6XBE - chains A and F; structure by X-ray diffraction, 1.80 A resolution.

== Chain A ==
Name: BlaNDM-4_1_JQ348841
Organism: Klebsiella pneumoniae
UniProtKB: E9NWK5 (E9NWK5_KLEPN); residue numbers follow UniProt; this construct covers 27-270
Chain sequence (248 residues; numbered 23 to 270; the number before each row is that of its first residue):
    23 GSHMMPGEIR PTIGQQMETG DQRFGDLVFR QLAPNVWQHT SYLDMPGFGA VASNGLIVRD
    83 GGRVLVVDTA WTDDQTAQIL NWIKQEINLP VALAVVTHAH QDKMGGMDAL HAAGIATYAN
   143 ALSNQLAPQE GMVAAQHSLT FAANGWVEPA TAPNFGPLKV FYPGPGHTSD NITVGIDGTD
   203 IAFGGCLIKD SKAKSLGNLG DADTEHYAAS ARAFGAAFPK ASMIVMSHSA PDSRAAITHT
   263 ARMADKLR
Unresolved in the structure: 23-41
Sequence notes: expression tag (23-26)
Ion coordination: Zn2+ site 1: H120, H122, H189 (shared with C1004(F) of chain F); Zn2+ site 2: D124, C208, H250 (shared with C1004(F) of chain F); Zn2+ site 3: E152 (shared with 1 residue of chain D); Zn2+ site 4: E227 (shared with 2 residues of chain D)
From the paper describing this entry:
  - conformationally variable residues (side-chain flip): M67

== Chain F ==
Name: macrocycle inhibitor NDM1i-1F
Chain sequence (8 residues; each row starts with the number of its first residue):
  1001 RRLCPVPE
Modified positions: R1001 (D-arginine; DAR); R1002 (D-arginine; DAR); C1004 (D-cysteine; DCY)
Glycans and other covalent adducts: covalent link R1001-E1008
Ion coordination: Zn2+ site 1: C1004 (shared with H120(A), H122(A), H189(A) of chain A)

== How chain A and chain F interact ==
Pairs across the interface - 16 pairs, chain A then chain F:
  L65(A) - L1003(F)  hydrophobic
  M67(A) - L1003(F)  hydrophobic
  M67(A) - V1006(F)  hydrophobic
  V73(A) - P1005(F)  hydrophobic
  W93(A) - L1003(F)
  W93(A) - C1004(F)
  H122(A) - R1002(F)
  H122(A) - C1004(F)
  Q123(A) - R1002(F)
  D124(A) - C1004(F)
  H189(A) - C1004(F)
  C208(A) - C1004(F)
  N220(A) - R1002(F)
  N220(A) - P1007(F)
  D223(A) - R1002(F)
  H250(A) - P1005(F)
Interface residues without a listed pair, chain A (13 interface residues in all): H120

== Overview ==
Chain A and chain F form an interface of 13 and 6 residues respectively. The Zn2+ site 1 is built by H120(A),
H122(A), H189(A) and C1004(F). From the paper: conformational variability at M67(A).
Chain A is BlaNDM-4_1_JQ348841 (Klebsiella pneumoniae) and chain F is macrocycle inhibitor NDM1i-1F; the
structure, Structure of NDM-1 in complex with macrocycle inhibitor NDM1i-1F, was determined by X-ray
diffraction together with 6XBF and 6XCI from the same study.
